6FVS - chains B and C of the 5 polymer chains in the assembly; structure by X-ray diffraction, 3.20 A resolution.

== Chain B (and C) ==
Molecule: Cys-loop ligand-gated ion channel
Source organism: endosymbiont of Tevnia jerichonana (vent Tica)
Notes: chain C of this document is another copy of the same molecule, construct and numbering; everything in this record applies to it too
UniProt: G2FID1 (G2FID1_9GAMM); residue numbers follow UniProt; this construct covers 1-320
Amino-acid sequence (320 residues; row label = number of the first residue in the row):
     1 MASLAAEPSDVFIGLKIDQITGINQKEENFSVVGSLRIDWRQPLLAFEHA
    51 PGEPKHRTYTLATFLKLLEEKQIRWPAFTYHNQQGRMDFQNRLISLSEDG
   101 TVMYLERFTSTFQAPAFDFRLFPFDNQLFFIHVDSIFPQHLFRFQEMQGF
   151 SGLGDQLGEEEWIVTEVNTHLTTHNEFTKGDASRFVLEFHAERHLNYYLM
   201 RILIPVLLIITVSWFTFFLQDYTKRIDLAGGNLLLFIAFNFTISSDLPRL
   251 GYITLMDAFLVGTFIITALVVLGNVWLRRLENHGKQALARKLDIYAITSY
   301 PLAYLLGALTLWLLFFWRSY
Disordered / not traced: 1-6, 317-320
Metal / ion sites: Zn2+: His49, Glu98 (shared with 2 residues of chain D)
From the paper describing this entry:
  - mutagenesis - D227A: abolished signaling
  - mutagenesis - D221A: decreased signaling
  - mutagenesis - K66A, K66A/R86A, R86A: unchanged signaling

== Interface between chain B and chain C ==
Pairs across the interface - 91 pairs, chain B then chain C:
  Lys16(B) with Glu176(C), salt bridge
  Asp18(B) with His81(C), salt bridge; Glu176(C)
  Gln19(B) with His81(C); Asn82(C); Gln83(C), hydrogen bond (side chain-backbone); Gln84(C), hydrogen bond; Gln113(C)
  Thr21(B) with Gln84(C)
  Gln25(B) with Arg249(C)
  Val33(B) with Gln83(C)
  Ser35(B) with Phe177(C)
  Pro54(B) with Gln72(C)
  His56(B) with Arg74(C)
  Arg57(B) with Gln72(C), hydrogen bond
  Thr58(B) with Glu69(C); Ile73(C); Arg74(C); Trp75(C); Phe137(C)
  Tyr59(B) with Glu69(C)
  Thr60(B) with Glu69(C), hydrogen bond (backbone-side chain)
  Thr63(B) with Glu69(C), hydrogen bond
  Arg86(B) with Arg86(C)
  Asp88(B) with Gly85(C); Arg86(C)
  Gln90(B) with Tyr80(C), hydrogen bond (side chain-backbone); Gln83(C)
  Asn91(B) with Phe78(C), hydrogen bond (side chain-backbone); Thr79(C); Ile136(C)
  Leu93(B) with Trp75(C), hydrophobic
  Ser95(B) with Arg74(C)
  Leu105(B) with Ile136(C), hydrophobic; Phe177(C), hydrophobic
  Arg107(B) with Thr79(C); Tyr80(C); His81(C), hydrogen bond (side chain-backbone)
  Thr109(B) with Gln84(C); Gly85(C), hydrogen bond (side chain-backbone)
  Gln156(B) with Gln113(C), hydrogen bond (backbone-side chain); Pro115(C)
  Leu157(B) with Gln113(C), hydrogen bond (backbone-side chain)
  Gly158(B) with Glu28(C); Gln113(C)
  Glu160(B) with Glu28(C); Phe117(C); Arg249(C); Leu250(C); Gly251(C); Tyr252(C)
  Glu161(B) with Arg249(C)
  His194(B) with Gly251(C)
  Asn196(B) with Leu250(C), hydrogen bond (side chain-backbone); Gly251(C); Tyr252(C), hydrogen bond (side chain-backbone); Ile253(C)
  Tyr197(B) with Arg249(C), hydrogen bond; Leu250(C)
  Tyr198(B) with Arg249(C), hydrogen bond
  Met200(B) with Asn240(C), hydrogen bond (backbone-side chain); Ile253(C), hydrophobic; Asp257(C); Val261(C), hydrophobic
  Arg201(B) with Asn240(C), hydrogen bond; Phe241(C); Ser244(C); Asp257(C), salt bridge
  Pro205(B) with Ile237(C), hydrophobic
  Leu208(B) with Phe264(C), hydrophobic
  Ile209(B) with Leu234(C), hydrophobic; Ile237(C), hydrophobic
  Val212(B) with Ala268(C), hydrophobic; Val271(C), hydrophobic
  Phe215(B) with Ala268(C); Leu272(C), hydrophobic; Val275(C)
  Thr216(B) with Ile226(C)
  Phe218(B) with Val275(C), hydrophobic; Arg279(C), hydrogen bond (backbone-side chain)
  Leu219(B) with Ile226(C), hydrophobic; Val275(C); Arg278(C); Asn282(C), hydrogen bond (backbone-side chain)
  Gln220(B) with Arg279(C), hydrogen bond; His283(C)
  Lys224(B) with Asp227(C), salt bridge
  Leu235(B) with Leu234(C), hydrophobic
  Phe239(B) with Phe241(C), hydrophobic
  Thr242(B) with Phe241(C)
  Asp246(B) with Arg249(C), salt bridge
Other interface residues (no listed pair), chain B (51 interface residues in all): Glu53, Phe150, Ile204
Other interface residues (no listed pair), chain C (48 interface residues in all): Phe130, Leu233, Pro248

== Overview ==
The interface between chain B and chain C involves 51 residues on one side and 48 on the other; the contacts
include 20 hydrogen bonds and 5 salt bridges. Among the polar pairs are Lys16(B)-Glu176(C), Asp18(B)-His81(C)
and Arg201(B)-Asp257(C). From the paper: D227A of chain B abolishes signaling; D221A of chain B reduces
signaling; 5 substitutions were tested in all.
Chain B and chain C are both Cys-loop ligand-gated ion channel (endosymbiont of Tevnia jerichonana (vent
Tica)); the structure, The active form of a pentameric ion channel (sTeLIC) gated by alkaline pH - sTeLIC in
..., was determined by X-ray diffraction (same publication as 6FL9, 6FLI, 6FVQ and 6FVR).
